Entry 5TN5 (X-ray diffraction, 1.89 A resolution); this record covers chains A and B of the 4 polymer chains in the assembly.

[Chain A (and B)]
Molecule: Estrogen receptor
From: Homo sapiens
Notes: fragment: ligand-binding domain; chain B of this document is another copy of the same molecule, construct and numbering; everything in this record applies to it too
Reference sequence: P03372 (ESR1_HUMAN); residue numbers follow UniProt; this construct covers 298-554
Sequence (257 residues; each row starts with the number of its first residue):
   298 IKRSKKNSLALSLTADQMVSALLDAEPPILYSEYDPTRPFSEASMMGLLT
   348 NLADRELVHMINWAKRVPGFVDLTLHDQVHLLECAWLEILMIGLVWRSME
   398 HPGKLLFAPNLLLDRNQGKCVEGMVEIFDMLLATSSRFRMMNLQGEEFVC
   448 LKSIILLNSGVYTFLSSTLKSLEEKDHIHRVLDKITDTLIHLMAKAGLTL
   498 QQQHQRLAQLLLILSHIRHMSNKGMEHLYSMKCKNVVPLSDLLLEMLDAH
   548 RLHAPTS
Disordered / not traced: 298-303, 462-471, 549-554 (chain B: 298-304, 461-469, 549-554)
Differences from the reference sequence: engineered mutation S537 (Tyr in P03372)
Ligand contacts: 7G0 ((1S,3aS,5S,7aS)-5-(4-hydroxyphenyl)-7a-methyloctahydro-1H-inden-1-ol): M343, L346, L349, A350, E353, L384, L387, M388, L391, R394, F404, M421, I424, G521, H524, L525

[Interface between chain A and chain B]
Pairs across the interface - 52 pairs, chain A then chain B:
  A430(A) - Y459(B)
  R434(A) - H476(B)  hydrogen bond
  I451(A) - L509(B)  hydrophobic
  N455(A) - L509(B)
  N455(A) - H513(B)  hydrogen bond
  S456(A) - H513(B)
  Y459(A) - A430(B)
  Y459(A) - R434(B)  hydrogen bond
  Y459(A) - I510(B)
  Y459(A) - H513(B)
  H476(A) - R434(B)  hydrogen bond
  D480(A) - Q502(B)
  D480(A) - Q506(B)  hydrogen bond
  T483(A) - H501(B)
  T483(A) - A505(B)
  D484(A) - Q498(B)  hydrogen bond
  D484(A) - H501(B)  salt bridge
  D484(A) - Q502(B)  hydrogen bond
  I487(A) - H501(B)
  Q498(A) - D484(B)  hydrogen bond
  H501(A) - T483(B)
  H501(A) - D484(B)  salt bridge
  H501(A) - I487(B)
  H501(A) - H501(B)
  H501(A) - L504(B)
  Q502(A) - D480(B)
  Q502(A) - D484(B)  hydrogen bond
  L504(A) - H501(B)
  A505(A) - T483(B)
  A505(A) - L508(B)  hydrophobic
  Q506(A) - D480(B)  hydrogen bond
  L508(A) - A505(B)  hydrophobic
  L508(A) - L509(B)  hydrophobic
  L509(A) - I451(B)  hydrophobic
  L509(A) - N455(B)
  L509(A) - L511(B)  hydrophobic
  S512(A) - R515(B)  hydrogen bond
  H513(A) - N455(B)  hydrogen bond
  H513(A) - S456(B)
  H513(A) - V458(B)
  H513(A) - Y459(B)
  H513(A) - R515(B)
  R515(A) - S512(B)  hydrogen bond
  R515(A) - H513(B)  hydrogen bond
  R515(A) - H516(B)
  H516(A) - R515(B)
  H516(A) - N519(B)  hydrogen bond
  N519(A) - H516(B)  hydrogen bond
  N519(A) - N519(B)  hydrogen bond
  K520(A) - H547(B)  hydrogen bond (side chain-backbone)
  E523(A) - E523(B)
  H547(A) - K520(B)
Other interface residues (no listed pair), chain A (32 interface residues in all): M427, V458, T460, L479, L511
Other interface residues (no listed pair), chain B (33 interface residues in all): M427, T460, L479

[In short]
Chain A and chain B form an interface of 32 and 33 residues respectively, with 18 hydrogen bonds and 2 salt
bridges. Polar contacts include D484(A)-H501(B), R434(A)-H476(B) and N455(A)-H513(B). Ligands of chain A:
compound 7G0.
Chain A and chain B are both Estrogen receptor (Homo sapiens); the structure, Crystal Structure of the
ER-alpha Ligand-binding Domain (Y537S) in Complex with the AC-ring estrogen,
(1S,3aS,5S,7aS)-5-(4-hydroxyphenyl)-7a-methyloctahydro-1H-inden-1-ol, was determined by X-ray diffraction,
deposited together with 5KR9, 5KRA, 5KRC, 5KRF, 5KRH, 5KRI and 43 further entries.
